PDB entry 6D12 | X-ray diffraction, 2.21 A resolution | chains A and C of the 3 polymer chains in the assembly

[Chain A]
Molecule: La-related protein 7
From: Homo sapiens
Notes: fragment: RNA binding domain
Reference sequence: Q4G0J3 (LARP7_HUMAN), isoform Q4G0J3-1; residues 445-556 here = UniProt positions 445-556
Chain sequence (113 residues; row label = number of the first residue in the row):
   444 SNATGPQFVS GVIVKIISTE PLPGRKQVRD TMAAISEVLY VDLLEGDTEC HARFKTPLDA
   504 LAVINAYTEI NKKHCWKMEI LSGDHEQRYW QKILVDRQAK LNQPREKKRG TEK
Unresolved in the structure: 444-445, 546-556
Sequence notes: expression tag (444); engineered mutation Mse-475 (Leu in Q4G0J3), Leu-501 (Glu in Q4G0J3), Leu-504 (Gln in Q4G0J3), Mse-521 (Leu in Q4G0J3)
Modified positions: Mse-475 (selenomethionine); Mse-521 (selenomethionine)
UniProt features mapped onto this chain:
  - mutagenesis: Phe-451 (F451A: Does not affect binding to the 7SK RNA), Arg-472 (R472A: Does not affect binding to the 7SK RNA), Tyr-483 (Y483A: Reduced binding to the 7SK RNA. Does not affect binding to U6 snRNA; Y483F: Does not affect binding to the 7SK RNA), Arg-496 (R496A: Strongly reduced binding to the stem loop 4 of 7SK RNA)
What the authors report for this chain:
  - binding site for human 7SK RNA stem-loop 4 (chain C): Arg-468, Arg-472, Tyr-483, Val-484, Asp-485, Arg-496, Tyr-532, Ile-536, Asp-539, Arg-540, Lys-543, Leu-544, Arg-548
  - mutagenesis - Y483A, R496A: decreased binding to human 7SK RNA stem-loop 4 (chain C)
  - mutagenesis - F451A, R472A, Y483F: unchanged binding to human 7SK RNA stem-loop 4 (chain C)
  - contacts within the chain: Phe-451/Trp-533 (pi stacking)
  - mutagenesis - E501L/Q504L: unchanged binding to 7SK SL4
  - conformationally variable residues (order/disorder transition, side-chain flip): Ala-446 to Gly-454, Arg-496, Gln-541 to Leu-544

[Chain C]
Molecule: human 7SK RNA stem-loop 4
Sequence (38 nucleotides; numbered 303 to 340; the number before each row is that of its first residue):
   303 GGGCUGCAUG UGGCAGCUCG GGCUGCAUGU GGCAGCUC
What the authors report for this chain:
  - mutagenesis - A310C, G312C: decreased binding to La-related protein 7 (chain A)
  - mutagenesis - U311G, G312U, U313C: unchanged binding to La-related protein 7 (chain A)
  - mutagenesis - U311A (2.5-fold), U313A: increased binding to La-related protein 7 (chain A)
  - conformationally variable residues: G312, G314

[How chain A and chain C interact]
Pairs across the interface (21; chain A residue first):
  Gly-448(A) with G331(C), phosphate contact
  Pro-449(A) with G331(C), phosphate contact; U332(C), base contact
  Arg-468(A) with G333(C), base contact
  Arg-472(A) with G333(C), hydrogen bond to the base
  Leu-482(A) with U332(C), base contact
  Tyr-483(A) with G331(C), stacking on the base; U332(C), hydrogen bond to the phosphate; G333(C), hydrogen bond to the base
  Val-484(A) with G333(C), hydrogen bond to the base
  Asp-485(A) with G331(C), hydrogen bond to the base
  Arg-496(A) with G331(C), hydrogen bond to the base; U332(C), hydrogen bond to the base
  Tyr-532(A) with G331(C), hydrogen bond to the base
  Ile-536(A) with G331(C), base contact
  Asp-539(A) with G331(C), hydrogen bond to the base
  Arg-540(A) with G331(C), salt bridge to the phosphate
  Lys-543(A) with U330(C), hydrogen bond to the sugar; G331(C), hydrogen bond to the phosphate; U332(C), salt bridge to the phosphate
  Leu-544(A) with U330(C), base contact
Interface residues without a listed pair, chain A (16 interface residues in all): Lys-535

[Summary]
The interface between chain A and chain C involves 16 residues on one side and 4 on the other, with 11
hydrogen bonds, 2 salt bridges and 1 aromatic stacking contact. Among the polar pairs are Arg-472(A)/G333(C),
Tyr-483(A)/G333(C) and Val-484(A)/G333(C). The paper reports a binding site for human 7SK RNA stem-loop 4
(chain C) at Arg-468(A), Arg-472(A) and Tyr-483(A) among others; Y483A and R496A of chain A reduce binding to
human 7SK RNA stem-loop 4 (chain C); 13 substitutions were tested in all.
Here chain A is La-related protein 7 (Homo sapiens) and chain C is human 7SK RNA stem-loop 4. Entry 6D12
(Crystal structure of C-terminal xRRM domain of human Larp7 bound to 7SK stem-loop 4 RNA) was determined by
X-ray diffraction.
